Entry 3EGK (X-ray diffraction, 2.20 A resolution); this record covers chains H and I of the 3 polymer chains in the assembly.

== Chain H ==
Molecule: Thrombin heavy chain
Organism: Homo sapiens
Notes: EC 3.4.21.5
UniProtKB: P00734 (THRB_HUMAN); the construct lacks a stretch of the UniProt sequence and is renumbered around it, so the offset changes along the chain: 16-36 = UniProt 364-384; 37-60 = UniProt 386-409; 61-77 = UniProt 419-435; 78-97 = UniProt 437-456; 7 more segments
Sequence (259 residues; row label = number of the first residue in the row; note: 1 number in that range is skipped by the numbering (no residue carries it; nothing is unmodelled there); a row labelled like 60A-60I holds insertion residues (60A, then the next letters in order)):
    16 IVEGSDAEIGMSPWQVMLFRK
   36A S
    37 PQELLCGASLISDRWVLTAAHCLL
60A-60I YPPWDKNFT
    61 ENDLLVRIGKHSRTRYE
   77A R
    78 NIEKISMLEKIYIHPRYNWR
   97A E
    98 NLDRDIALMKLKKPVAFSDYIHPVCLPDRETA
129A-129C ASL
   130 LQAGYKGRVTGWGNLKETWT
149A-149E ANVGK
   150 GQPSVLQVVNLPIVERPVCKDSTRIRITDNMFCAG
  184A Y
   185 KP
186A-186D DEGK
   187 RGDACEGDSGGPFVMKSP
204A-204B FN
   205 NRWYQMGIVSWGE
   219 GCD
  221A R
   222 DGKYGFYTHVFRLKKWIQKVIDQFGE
Not modelled in the structure: 147-149, 149A-149E, 150, 247
Disulfides: Cys42-Cys58, Cys168-Cys182, Cys191-Cys220
Residues lining bound ligands: M18 ({(2S)-1-[N-(tert-butoxycarbonyl)glycyl]pyrrolidin-2-yl}methyl (3-chlorophenyl)acetate): His57, Tyr60A, Trp60D, Glu97A, Leu99, Ile174, Asp189, Ala190, Cys191, Glu192, Ser195, Val213, Ser214, Trp215, Gly216, Gly219, Cys220, Gly226, Phe227, Tyr228
Swiss-Prot annotation at these positions:
  - region: Ala183 to Val200 (High affinity receptor-binding region which is also known as the TP508 peptide)
  - active site (Charge relay system): His57, Asp102, Ser195
  - glycosylation: Asn60G (N-linked (GlcNAc...) (complex) asparagine)

== Chain I ==
Molecule: Hirudin variant-1
UniProtKB: P01050 (ITH1_HIRME); residues 54-64 here = UniProt positions 54-64
Sequence (11 residues; each row starts with the number of its first residue):
    54 GDFEEIPEEYL
Not modelled in the structure: 54, 64
Modified residues: Tyr63 (o-sulfo-l-tyrosine; TYS)

== Chain H / chain I interface ==
Residue-residue contacts (21; chain H residue first):
  Phe34(H) - Phe56(I)  hydrophobic
  Phe34(H) - Ile59(I)  hydrophobic
  Gln38(H) - Phe56(I)
  Gln38(H) - Ile59(I)
  Glu39(H) - Phe56(I)
  Leu40(H) - Phe56(I)
  Leu65(H) - Ile59(I)  hydrophobic
  Leu65(H) - Tyr63(I)
  Arg67(H) - Ile59(I)
  Arg73(H) - Phe56(I)
  Thr74(H) - Asp55(I)
  Thr74(H) - Phe56(I)
  Thr74(H) - Glu57(I)  hydrogen bond (backbone-backbone)
  Arg75(H) - Glu57(I)
  Tyr76(H) - Glu57(I)  hydrogen bond (backbone-side chain)
  Tyr76(H) - Glu58(I)
  Tyr76(H) - Pro60(I)
  Tyr76(H) - Tyr63(I)
  Lys81(H) - Tyr63(I)
  Ile82(H) - Ile59(I)  hydrophobic
  Ile82(H) - Tyr63(I)
Other interface residues (no listed pair), chain H (14 interface residues in all): Met32, Glu80

== In short ==
The interface between chain H and chain I involves 14 residues on one side and 7 on the other, with 2 hydrogen
bonds. Polar contacts include Tyr76(H)-Glu57(I) and Thr74(H)-Glu57(I). Bound to chain H: compound M18. Curated
annotation (UniProt) lists 3 active-site residues on chain H.
Here chain H is Thrombin heavy chain (Homo sapiens) and chain I is Hirudin variant-1. Entry 3EGK (KNOBLE
Inhibitor) was determined by X-ray diffraction.
